PDB entry 9GVJ | electron microscopy, 2.91 A resolution | chains A and D of the 4 polymer chains in the assembly

Chain A (and D):
Name: Mucin-5AC
Organism: Homo sapiens
Notes: chain D of this document is another copy of the same molecule, construct and numbering; everything in this record applies to it too
UniProt: P98088 (MUC5A_HUMAN); residue numbers follow UniProt; this construct covers 28-1483
Sequence (1456 residues; each row starts with the number of its first residue):
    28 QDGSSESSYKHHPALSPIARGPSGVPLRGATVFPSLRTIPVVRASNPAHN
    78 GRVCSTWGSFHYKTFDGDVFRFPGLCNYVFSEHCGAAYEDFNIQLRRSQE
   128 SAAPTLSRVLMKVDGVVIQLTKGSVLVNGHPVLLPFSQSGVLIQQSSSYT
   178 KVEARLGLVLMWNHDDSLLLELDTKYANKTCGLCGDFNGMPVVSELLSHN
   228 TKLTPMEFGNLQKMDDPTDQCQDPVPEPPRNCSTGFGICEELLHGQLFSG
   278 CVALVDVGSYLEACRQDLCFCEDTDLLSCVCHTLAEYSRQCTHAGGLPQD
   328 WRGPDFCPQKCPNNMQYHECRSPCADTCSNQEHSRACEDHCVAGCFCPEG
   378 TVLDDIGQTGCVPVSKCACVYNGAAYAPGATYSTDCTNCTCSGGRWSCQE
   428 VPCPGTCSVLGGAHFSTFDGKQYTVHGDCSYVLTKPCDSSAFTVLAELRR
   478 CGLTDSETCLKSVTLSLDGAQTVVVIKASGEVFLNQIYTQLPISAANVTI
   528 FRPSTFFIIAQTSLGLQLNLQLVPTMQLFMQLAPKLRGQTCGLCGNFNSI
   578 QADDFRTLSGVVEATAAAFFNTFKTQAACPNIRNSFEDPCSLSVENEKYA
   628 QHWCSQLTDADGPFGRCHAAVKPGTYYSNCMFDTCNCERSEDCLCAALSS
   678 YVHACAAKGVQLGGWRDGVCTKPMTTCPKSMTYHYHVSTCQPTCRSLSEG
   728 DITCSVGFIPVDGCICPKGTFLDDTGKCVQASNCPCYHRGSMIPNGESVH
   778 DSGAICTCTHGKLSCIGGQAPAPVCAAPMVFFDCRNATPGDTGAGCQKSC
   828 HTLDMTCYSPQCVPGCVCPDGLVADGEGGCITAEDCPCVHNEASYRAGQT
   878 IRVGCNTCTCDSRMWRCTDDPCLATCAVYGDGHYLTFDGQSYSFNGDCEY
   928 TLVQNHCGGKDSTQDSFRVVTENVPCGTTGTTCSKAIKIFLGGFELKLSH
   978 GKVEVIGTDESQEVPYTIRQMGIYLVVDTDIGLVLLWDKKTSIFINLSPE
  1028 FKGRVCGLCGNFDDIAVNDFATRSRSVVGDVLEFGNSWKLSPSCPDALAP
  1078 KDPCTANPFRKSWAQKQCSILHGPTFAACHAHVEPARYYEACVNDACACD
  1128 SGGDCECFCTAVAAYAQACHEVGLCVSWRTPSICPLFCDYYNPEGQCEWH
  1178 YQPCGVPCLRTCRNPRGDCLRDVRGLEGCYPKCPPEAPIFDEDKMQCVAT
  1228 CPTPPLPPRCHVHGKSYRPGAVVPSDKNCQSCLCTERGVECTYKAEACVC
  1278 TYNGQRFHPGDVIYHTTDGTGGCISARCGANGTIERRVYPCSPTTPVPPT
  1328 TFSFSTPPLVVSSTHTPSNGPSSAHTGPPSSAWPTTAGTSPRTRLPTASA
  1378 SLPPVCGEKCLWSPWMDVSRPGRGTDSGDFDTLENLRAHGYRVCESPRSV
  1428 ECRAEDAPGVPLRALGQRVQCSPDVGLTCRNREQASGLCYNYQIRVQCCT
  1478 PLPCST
Disordered / not traced: 28-66, 127-129, 260-262, 763-1483 (chain D: 28-762, 986-988, 1229-1483)
Disulfide bonds: Cys81-Cys211, Cys103-Cys248, Cys111-Cys208, Cys259-Cys296, Cys266-Cys291, Cys278-Cys318, Cys298-Cys306, Cys308-Cys334, Cys338-Cys372, Cys347-Cys368, Cys351-Cys364, Cys355-Cys394, Cys374-Cys388, Cys396-Cys418, Cys413-Cys430, Cys416-Cys425, Cys434-Cys571, Cys456-Cys606, Cys464-Cys568, Cys478-Cys486, Cys617-Cys662, Cys631-Cys657, Cys644-Cys682, Cys664-Cys670, Cys672-Cys697, Cys704-Cys741, Cys717-Cys731, Cys721-Cys761, Cys743-Cys755
Glycans and other covalent adducts: N-acetylglucosamine (NAG) linked to Asn205, Asn415, Asn524
Ion coordination: Cu ion: His76, His320, His367; Ca2+ site 1: Asp93, Asp213, Asn215, Met217, Val220, Glu222; Ca2+ site 2: Asp446, Asn573, Asn575, Ile577, Asp580, Asp581
UniProt features mapped onto this chain:
  - binding site (Cu(2+)): Glu198, His320, His367
  - glycosylation: Asn205 (N-linked (GlcNAc...) asparagine), Asn258 (N-linked (GlcNAc...) asparagine), Asn415 (N-linked (GlcNAc...) asparagine), Asn524 (N-linked (GlcNAc...) asparagine), Asn1308 (N-linked (GlcNAc...) asparagine), Trp1389 (C-linked (Man) tryptophan)
What the authors report for this chain:
  - Ca2+ coordination: Glu222
  - post-translational modification sites: Asn205
  - disease-associated variants - S221R: decreased expression (citing earlier work)

Chain A / chain D interface:
Residue-residue contacts (13; chain A residue first):
  Ala114(A) with Ser1096(D)
  Tyr115(A) with Ser1089(D); Gln1092(D); Lys1093(D)
  Asp141(A) with Ser1089(D)
  Gly142(A) with Ser1089(D)
  His226(A) with Gly780(D)
  Thr228(A) with Gly794(D)
  Leu230(A) with Ile793(D), hydrophobic
  Glu234(A) with Ile793(D); Gly794(D), hydrogen bond (side chain-backbone); Gly795(D)
  Leu238(A) with Ile793(D), hydrophobic
Interface residues without a listed pair, chain A (11 interface residues in all): Lys229, Gln249
Interface residues without a listed pair, chain D (11 interface residues in all): His787, Cys792, His1099

Summary:
Chain A and chain D each contribute 11 residues to their interface, with 1 hydrogen bond. Its one
hydrogen-bonded contact is Glu234(A)-Gly794(D). N-acetylglucosamine is covalently linked to Asn205(A),
Asn415(A) and Asn524(A). Curated annotation (UniProt) lists 3 Cu2+-binding residues on chain A. The paper
reports that S221R of chain A reduces expression; Ca2+ coordination by Glu222(A).
Chain A and chain D are both Mucin-5AC (Homo sapiens); the structure, MUC5AC mucin amino acids 28 to 1483, was
determined by electron microscopy, deposited together with 9GVQ.
